Entry 3MPQ (X-ray diffraction, 2.25 A resolution); this record covers chain A.

[Chain A]
Protein: Transporter
Source organism: Aquifex aeolicus
UniProt: O67854 (O67854_AQUAE); numbering as in UniProt (aligned over 4-510)
Amino-acid sequence (507 residues; numbered 4 to 510; the number before each row is that of its first residue):
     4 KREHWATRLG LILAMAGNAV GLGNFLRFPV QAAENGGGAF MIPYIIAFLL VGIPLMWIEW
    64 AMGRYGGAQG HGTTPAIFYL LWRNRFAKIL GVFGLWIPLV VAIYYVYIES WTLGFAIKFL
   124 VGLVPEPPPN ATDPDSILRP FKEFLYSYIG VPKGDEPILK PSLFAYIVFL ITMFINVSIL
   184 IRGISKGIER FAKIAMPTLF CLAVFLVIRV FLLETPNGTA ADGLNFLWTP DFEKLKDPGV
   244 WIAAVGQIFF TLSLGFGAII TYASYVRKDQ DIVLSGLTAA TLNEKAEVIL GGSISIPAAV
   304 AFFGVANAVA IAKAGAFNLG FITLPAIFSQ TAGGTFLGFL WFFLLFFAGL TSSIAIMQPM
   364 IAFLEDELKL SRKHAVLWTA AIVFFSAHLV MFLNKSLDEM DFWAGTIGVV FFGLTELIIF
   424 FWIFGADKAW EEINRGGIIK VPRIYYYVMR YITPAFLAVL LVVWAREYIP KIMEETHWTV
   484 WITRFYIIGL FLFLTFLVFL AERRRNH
Disordered / not traced: 131-135, 467-478
Covalently attached groups: compound MTN linked to C204
Construct notes: engineered mutation C204 (Ile in O67854)

[Summary]
Chain A is Transporter (Aquifex aeolicus); the structure, I204R1 mutant of LeuT, was determined by X-ray
diffraction.
